Entry 2CRX (X-ray diffraction, 2.50 A resolution); this record covers chains D and B of the 4 polymer chains in the assembly.

Chain D:
Molecule: 35-nt DNA strand
Sequence (35 nucleotides; row label = number of the first residue in the row):
     1 TATAACTTCG TATAGCATAT GCTATACGAA GTTAT
Unresolved in the structure: 1

Chain B:
Name: Protein (cre recombinase)
Source organism: Enterobacteria phage P1
UniProt: P06956 (RECR_BPP1); numbering as in UniProt (aligned over 1-343)
Amino-acid sequence (343 residues; row label = number of the first residue in the row):
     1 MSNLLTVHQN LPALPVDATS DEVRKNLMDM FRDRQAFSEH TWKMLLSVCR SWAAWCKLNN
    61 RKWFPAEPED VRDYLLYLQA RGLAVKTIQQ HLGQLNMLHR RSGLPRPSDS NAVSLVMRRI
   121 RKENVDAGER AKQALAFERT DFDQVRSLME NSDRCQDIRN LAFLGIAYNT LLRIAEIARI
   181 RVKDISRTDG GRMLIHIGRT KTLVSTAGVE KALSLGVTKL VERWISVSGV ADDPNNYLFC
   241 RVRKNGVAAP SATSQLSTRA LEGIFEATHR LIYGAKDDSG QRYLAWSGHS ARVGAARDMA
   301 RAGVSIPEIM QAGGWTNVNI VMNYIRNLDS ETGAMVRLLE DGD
Unresolved in the structure: 1-18, 199-206, 327-332, 342-343
Curated features (UniProtKB/Swiss-Prot):
  - active site: Arg173, His289, Arg292, Trp315, Tyr324 (O-(3'-phospho-DNA)-tyrosine intermediate)

Interface between chain D and chain B:
Pairs across the interface (42; chain D residue first):
  DG21(D) with Arg100(B), salt bridge to the phosphate; Arg106(B), salt bridge to the phosphate
  DC22(D) with Thr41(B), sugar contact; Met97(B), phosphate contact; Arg100(B), salt bridge to the phosphate; Arg101(B), salt bridge to the phosphate
  DT23(D) with Ala36(B), phosphate contact; Phe37(B), phosphate contact; Ser38(B), hydrogen bond to the phosphate; Thr41(B), hydrogen bond to the phosphate; Gln90(B), hydrogen bond to the base; Gln94(B), base contact
  DA24(D) with Ser38(B), hydrogen bond to the phosphate; His40(B), salt bridge to the phosphate; Met44(B), base contact
  DT25(D) with His40(B), base contact; Lys43(B), hydrogen bond to the base; Arg173(B), phosphate contact; Ile174(B), hydrogen bond to the phosphate; Ala175(B), hydrogen bond to the phosphate; Glu262(B), sugar contact; Gly288(B), phosphate contact; His289(B), phosphate contact
  DA26(D) with Glu262(B), phosphate contact; Arg282(B), hydrogen bond to the sugar; Tyr283(B), sugar contact; Ser287(B), hydrogen bond to the phosphate; Gly288(B), hydrogen bond to the phosphate; His289(B), salt bridge to the phosphate
  DC27(D) with Arg259(B), base contact; Glu262(B), base contact; Arg282(B), phosphate contact; Tyr283(B), hydrogen bond to the phosphate; Ser287(B), phosphate contact
  DG28(D) with Arg259(B), hydrogen bond to the base; Lys276(B), salt bridge to the phosphate
  DA29(D) with Arg259(B), base contact
  DT33(D) with Arg243(B), hydrogen bond to the base
  DA34(D) with Arg243(B), hydrogen bond to the sugar; Lys244(B), base contact
  DT35(D) with Lys244(B), hydrogen bond to the base; Asn245(B), phosphate contact
Other interface residues (no listed pair), chain D (14 interface residues in all): DA19, DT20
Other interface residues (no listed pair), chain B (33 interface residues in all): Lys86, Arg121, Glu176, Thr258, Glu266, Leu284

In short:
14 residues of chain D face 33 of chain B across their interface; the contacts include 15 hydrogen bonds and 7
salt bridges. Polar pairs include DT23(D)-Gln90(B), DT25(D)-Lys43(B) and DG28(D)-Arg259(B). UniProt lists 5
active-site residues on chain B.
Chain D is a 35-nt DNA strand and chain B is Protein (cre recombinase) (Enterobacteria phage P1); the
structure, Structure of the holliday junction intermediate in cre-loxp site-specific recombination, was
determined by X-ray diffraction together with 3CRX from the same study.
